Entry 7OQC (electron microscopy, 4.10 A resolution (low resolution: residue-level contacts below are approximate; hydrogen-bond / salt-bridge calls are withheld)); this record covers chains 1 and H of the 18 polymer chains in the assembly.

== Chain 1 ==
Molecule: U1 snRNA
From: Saccharomyces cerevisiae
Sequence (568 nucleotides; row label = number of the first residue in the row):
     1 AUACUUACCUUAAGAUAUCAGAGGAGAUCAAGAAGUCCUACUGAUCAAAC
    51 AUGCGCUUCCAAUAGUAGAAGGACGUUAAGCAUUUAUCAUUGAACUAUAA
   101 UUGUUCAUUGAAGUCAUUGAUGCAAACUCCUUGGUCACACACACAUACGG
   151 CGCGGAAGGCGUGUUUGCUGACGUUUCCAUUCCCUUGUUUCAAUCAUUGG
   201 UUAAUCCCUUGAUUCCUUUGGGGAUUUUUGGGUUAAACUGAUUUUUGGGG
   251 CCCUUUGUUUCUUCUGCCUGGAGAAGUUUGACACCAAAUUCAAAUUGGUG
   301 UUAGGGGAGCUGGGGCCUUUCAAAAGAGAGCUUUGUAGAGGCAUUCUUUU
   351 UGACUACUUUUCUCUAGCGUGCCAUUUUAGUUUUUGACGGCAGAUUCGAA
   401 UGAACUUAAGUUUAUGAUGAAGGUAUGGCUGUUGAGAUUAUUUGGUCGGG
   451 AUUGUAGUUUGAAGAUGUGCUCUUUUGAGCAGUCUCAACUUUGCUCGUUC
   501 CCGUUAUGGGAAAAAUUUUGGAAGGUCUUGGUAGGAACGGGUGGAUCUUA
   551 UAAUUUUUGAUUUAUUUU
Unresolved in the structure: 27-33, 566-568

== Chain H ==
Name: Protein LUC7
From: Saccharomyces cerevisiae
UniProt: Q07508 (LUC7_YEAST); numbering as in UniProt (aligned over 1-261)
Amino-acid sequence (261 residues; each row starts with the number of its first residue):
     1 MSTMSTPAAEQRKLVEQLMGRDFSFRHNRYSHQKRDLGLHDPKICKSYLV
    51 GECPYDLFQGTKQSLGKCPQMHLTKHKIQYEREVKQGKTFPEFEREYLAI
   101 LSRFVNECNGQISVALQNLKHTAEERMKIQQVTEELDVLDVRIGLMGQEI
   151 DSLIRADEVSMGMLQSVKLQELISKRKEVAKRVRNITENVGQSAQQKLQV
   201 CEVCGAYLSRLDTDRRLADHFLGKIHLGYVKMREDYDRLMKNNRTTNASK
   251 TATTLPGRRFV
Unresolved in the structure: 1-3, 20-37, 141-171, 245-261
Curated features (UniProtKB/Swiss-Prot):
  - modified residue: Ser2 (N-acetylserine)

== Interface between chain 1 and chain H ==
Contacting residue pairs (14; chain 1 residue first):
  U5(1) - Tyr207(H)
  U6(1) - Arg216(H)
  U6(1) - His220(H)
  A7(1) - His220(H)
  A7(1) - Gly223(H)
  C8(1) - Thr61(H)
  C8(1) - Gly223(H)
  C8(1) - Lys224(H)
  C9(1) - Gly60(H)
  C9(1) - Lys224(H)
  A12(1) - Ser5(H)
  A550(1) - Ser5(H)
  U551(1) - Ser5(H)
  U551(1) - Thr6(H)
Interface residues without a listed pair, chain 1 (9 interface residues in all): U10
Interface residues without a listed pair, chain H (13 interface residues in all): Ala206, Asp219, Leu222, Ile225

== Overview ==
9 residues of chain 1 face 13 of chain H across their interface.
Here chain 1 is U1 snRNA and chain H is Protein LUC7, both from Saccharomyces cerevisiae. Entry 7OQC (The U1
part of Saccharomyces cerevisiae spliceosomal pre-A complex (delta BS-A ACT1)) was determined by electron
microscopy (same publication as 7OQB and 7OQE).
